Entry 5LBP (X-ray diffraction, 1.76 A resolution); this record covers chain A.

# Chain A
Molecule: MacroD-type macrodomain
From: Oceanobacillus iheyensis (strain DSM 14371 / JCM 11309 / KCTC 3954 / HTE831)
UniProtKB: Q8EP31 (Q8EP31_OCEIH); residues 1-185 here = UniProt positions 1-185
Chain sequence (208 residues; each row starts with the number of its first residue; numbers below 1 keep their minus sign (Met-22 is residue -22)):
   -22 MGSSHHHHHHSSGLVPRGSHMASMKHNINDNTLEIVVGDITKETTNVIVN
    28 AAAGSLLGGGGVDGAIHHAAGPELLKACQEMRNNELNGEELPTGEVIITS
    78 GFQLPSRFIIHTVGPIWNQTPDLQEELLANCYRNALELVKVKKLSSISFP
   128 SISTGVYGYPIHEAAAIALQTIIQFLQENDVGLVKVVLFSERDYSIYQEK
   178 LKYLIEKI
Disordered / not traced: -22 to -11
Differences from the reference sequence: expression tag (-22 to 0); engineered mutation Ala30 (Asn in Q8EP31)
Reported in the primary citation:
  - mutagenesis - N30A, D40A (4.4-fold): decreased catalytic activity
  - mutagenesis - N30A, G37V: unchanged stability
  - contacts within the chain: Gly36-Asp40
  - catalytic residues: Asn27, Asp40, His44, Tyr134 (citing earlier work)
  - mutagenesis - G37V: unchanged binding to OAADPr
  - mutagenesis - G37V: decreased catalytic activity on MARylated proteins

# Summary
The paper reports catalytic residues Asn27, Asp40 and His44 among others; N30A and D40A reduce catalytic
activity.
Chain A is MacroD-type macrodomain (Oceanobacillus iheyensis (strain DSM 14371 / JCM 11309 / KCTC 3954 /
HTE831)); the structure, Oceanobacillus iheyensis macrodomain mutant N30A, was determined by X-ray diffraction
together with 5FUD, 5L9K, 5L9Q, 5LAU and 5LCC from the same study.
